5E8I - chains A and G of the 6 polymer chains in the assembly; structure by X-ray diffraction, 3.45 A resolution.

[Chain A (and G)]
Protein: Friend leukemia integration 1 transcription factor
From: Homo sapiens
Notes: chain G of this document is another copy of the same molecule, construct and numbering; everything in this record applies to it too
UniProt: Q01543 (FLI1_HUMAN); residue numbers follow UniProt; this construct covers 276-399
Amino-acid sequence (128 residues; each row starts with the number of its first residue):
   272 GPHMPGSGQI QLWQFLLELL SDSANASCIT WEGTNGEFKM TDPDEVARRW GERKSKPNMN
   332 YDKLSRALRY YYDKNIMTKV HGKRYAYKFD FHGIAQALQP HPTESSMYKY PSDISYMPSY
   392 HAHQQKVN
Not modelled in the structure: 272-278, 372-399
Sequence notes: expression tag (272-275)
Curated features (UniProtKB/Swiss-Prot):
  - DNA-binding region: I281 to D361 (ETS)

[Interface between chain A and chain G]
Contacting residue pairs (29; chain A residue first):
  L288(A) with A366(G)
  E289(A) with Q370(G)
  S292(A) with A366(G); Q367(G); Q370(G)
  W302(A) with F362(G), hydrophobic; H363(G)
  N306(A) with N306(G), hydrogen bond (side chain-backbone); K359(G); F360(G), hydrogen bond (side chain-backbone); D361(G); F362(G), hydrogen bond (side chain-backbone)
  G307(A) with F362(G)
  K359(A) with N306(G)
  F360(A) with N306(G), hydrogen bond (backbone-side chain); F362(G), hydrophobic
  D361(A) with N306(G)
  F362(A) with W302(G), hydrophobic; N306(G), hydrogen bond (backbone-side chain); G307(G); F360(G), hydrophobic; F362(G), hydrophobic
  H363(A) with W302(G)
  A366(A) with L288(G); S292(G)
  Q367(A) with S292(G), hydrogen bond (side chain-backbone)
  L369(A) with L369(G), hydrophobic
  Q370(A) with E289(G); S292(G), hydrogen bond
Also at the interface, not in a pair above, chain A (16 interface residues in all): I365
Also at the interface, not in a pair above, chain G (17 interface residues in all): Q285, I365

[Summary]
The interface between chain A and chain G involves 16 residues on one side and 17 on the other, with 7
hydrogen bonds. Among the polar pairs are N306(A)-N306(G), N306(A)-F360(G) and N306(A)-F362(G). UniProt lists
a DNA-binding region on chain A.
Chain A and chain G are both Friend leukemia integration 1 transcription factor (Homo sapiens); the structure,
Crystal structure of the DNA binding domain of human transcription factor FLI1 in complex with a ..., was
determined by X-ray diffraction together with 5E8G from the same study.
